Entry 4X9N (X-ray diffraction, 2.50 A resolution); this record covers chain A.

Chain A:
Protein: L-alpha-glycerophosphate oxidase
From: Mycoplasma pneumoniae (strain ATCC 29342 / M129)
UniProt: P75063 (Y051_MYCPN); residue numbers follow UniProt; this construct covers 1-384
Chain sequence (418 residues; each row starts with the number of its first residue; numbers below 1 keep their minus sign (Met-33 is residue -33)):
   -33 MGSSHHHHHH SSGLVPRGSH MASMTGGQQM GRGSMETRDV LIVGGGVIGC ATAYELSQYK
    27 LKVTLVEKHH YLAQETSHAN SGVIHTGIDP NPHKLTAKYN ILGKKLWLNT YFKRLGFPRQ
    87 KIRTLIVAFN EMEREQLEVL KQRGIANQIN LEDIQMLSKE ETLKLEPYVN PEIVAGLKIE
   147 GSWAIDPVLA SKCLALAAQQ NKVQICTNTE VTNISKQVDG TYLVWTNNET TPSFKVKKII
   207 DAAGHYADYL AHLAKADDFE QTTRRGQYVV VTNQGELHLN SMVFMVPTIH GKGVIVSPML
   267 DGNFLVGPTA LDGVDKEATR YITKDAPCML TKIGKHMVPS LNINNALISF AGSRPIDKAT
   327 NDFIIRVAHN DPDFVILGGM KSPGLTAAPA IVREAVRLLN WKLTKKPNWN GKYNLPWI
Unresolved in the structure: -33 to 0
Cystine bridges: Cys294 forms a disulfide with the same residue of a neighbouring copy of this chain
Sequence notes: initiating methionine (-33); expression tag (-32 to 0)
Bound ions: Ni2+ near His59 (its only coordinating residue here)
Small-molecule neighbours: FAD (flavin-adenine dinucleotide): Val9, Gly10, Gly11, Gly12, Val13, Ile14, Gly15, Val32, Glu33, Lys34, His35, Glu41, Thr42, Ser43, Ala45, Asn46, Ser47, Gly48, Val49, His51, Thr175, Glu176, Val177, Ala208, Ala209, Gly210, Tyr212, Leu216, Gly232, Tyr234, Gly318, Ser319, Arg320, Met346, Lys347, Ser348, Pro349, Gly350, Leu351, Thr352
Curated features (UniProtKB/Swiss-Prot):
  - active site: His51 (Proton acceptor)
  - binding site (FAD): Ile14, Glu33, Thr42, Ser43, Ser47 to Val49, Val177, Met346, Lys347, Thr352
  - binding site (sn-glycerol 3-phosphate): Ser47, His51, Lys258, Arg320, Ser348
  - lipidation: Cys16 (N-palmitoyl cysteine)
From the paper describing this entry:
  - Ni2+ coordination: His59
  - catalytic residues: His51 (proposed by the authors, not directly observed)

Overview:
Chain A binds flavin-adenine dinucleotide. Curated annotation (UniProt) lists active-site residue His51, 11
FAD-binding residues and 5 sn-glycerol 3-phosphate-binding residues. The paper reports the catalytic residue
His51; Ni2+ coordination by His59.
Chain A is L-alpha-glycerophosphate oxidase (Mycoplasma pneumoniae (strain ATCC 29342 / M129)); the structure,
Dithionite reduced L-alpha-Glycerophosphate Oxidase from Mycoplasma pneumoniae with FAD bound, was determined
by X-ray diffraction together with 4X9M from the same study.
